8QP8 - chains 5 and N of the 15 polymer chains in the assembly; structure by electron microscopy, 3.50 A resolution.

== Chain 5 ==
Molecule: U5 snRNA
From: Homo sapiens
Sequence (117 nucleotides; each row starts with the number of its first residue):
     1 AUACUCUGGUUUCUCUUCAGAUCGCAUAAAUCUUUCGCCUUUUACUAAAG
    51 AUUUCCGUGGAGAGGAACAACUCUGAGUCUUAACCCAAUUUUUUGAGGCC
   101 UUGCUUUGGCAAGGCUA
Unresolved in the structure: 1-2, 39-43, 79-117

== Chain N ==
Name: Pre-mRNA-processing factor 6
From: Homo sapiens
UniProtKB: O94906 (PRP6_HUMAN); numbering as in UniProt (aligned over 1-941)
Amino-acid sequence (941 residues; numbered 1 to 941; the number before each row is that of its first residue):
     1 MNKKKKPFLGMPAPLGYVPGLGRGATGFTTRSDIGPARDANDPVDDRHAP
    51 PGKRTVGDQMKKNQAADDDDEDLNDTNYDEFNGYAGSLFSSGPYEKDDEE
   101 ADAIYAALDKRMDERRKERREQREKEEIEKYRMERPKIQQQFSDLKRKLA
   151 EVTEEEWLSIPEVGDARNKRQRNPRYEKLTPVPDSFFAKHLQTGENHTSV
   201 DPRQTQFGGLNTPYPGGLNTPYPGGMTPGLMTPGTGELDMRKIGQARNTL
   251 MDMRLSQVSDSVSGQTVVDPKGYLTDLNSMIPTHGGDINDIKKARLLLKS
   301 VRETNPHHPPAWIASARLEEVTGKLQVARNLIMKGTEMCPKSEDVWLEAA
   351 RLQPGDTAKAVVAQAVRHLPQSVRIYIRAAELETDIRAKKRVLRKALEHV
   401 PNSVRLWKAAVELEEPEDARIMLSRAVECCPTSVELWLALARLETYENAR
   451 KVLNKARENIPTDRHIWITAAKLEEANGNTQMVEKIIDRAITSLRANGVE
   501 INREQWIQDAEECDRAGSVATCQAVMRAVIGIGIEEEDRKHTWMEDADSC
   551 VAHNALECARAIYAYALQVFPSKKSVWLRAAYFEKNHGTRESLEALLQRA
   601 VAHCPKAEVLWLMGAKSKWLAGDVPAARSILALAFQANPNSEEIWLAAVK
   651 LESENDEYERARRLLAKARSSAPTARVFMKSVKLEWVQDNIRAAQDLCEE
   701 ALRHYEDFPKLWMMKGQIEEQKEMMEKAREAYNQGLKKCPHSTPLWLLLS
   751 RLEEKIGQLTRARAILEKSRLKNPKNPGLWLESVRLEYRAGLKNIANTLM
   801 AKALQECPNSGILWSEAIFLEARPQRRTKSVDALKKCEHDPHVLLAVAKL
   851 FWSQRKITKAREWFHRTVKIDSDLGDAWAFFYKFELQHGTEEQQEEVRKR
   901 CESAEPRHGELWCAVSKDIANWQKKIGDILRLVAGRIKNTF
Unresolved in the structure: 1-17, 29-71, 166-235, 283-941
Curated features (UniProtKB/Swiss-Prot):
  - modified residue: Ser143 (Phosphoserine), Thr180 (Phosphothreonine), Thr266 (Phosphothreonine), Thr275 (Phosphothreonine), Ser279 (Phosphoserine)
  - natural variant: Asn477 (N477S: Found in a family with neuronal ceroid lipofuscinosis carrying a causative mutation in DNAJC5; uncertain significance), Arg729 (R729W: In RP60)

== Chain 5 / chain N interface ==
Pairs across the interface - 12 pairs, chain 5 then chain N:
  C15(5) - Arg111(N)  salt bridge to the phosphate
  U16(5) - Arg111(N)  salt bridge to the phosphate
  C18(5) - Glu118(N)  phosphate contact
  U53(5) - Arg116(N)  salt bridge to the phosphate
  U53(5) - Arg119(N)  salt bridge to the phosphate
  U53(5) - Arg120(N)  phosphate contact
  U53(5) - Arg123(N)  phosphate contact
  U54(5) - Arg116(N)  salt bridge to the phosphate
  U54(5) - Arg120(N)  salt bridge to the phosphate
  C55(5) - Met112(N)  phosphate contact
  C55(5) - Arg115(N)  salt bridge to the phosphate
  C56(5) - Arg115(N)  salt bridge to the phosphate
Interface residues without a listed pair, chain 5 (8 interface residues in all): U52
Interface residues without a listed pair, chain N (10 interface residues in all): Asp113, Glu114

== In short ==
The interface between chain 5 and chain N involves 8 residues on one side and 10 on the other, with 8 salt
bridges. Polar pairs include C15(5)-Arg111(N), U16(5)-Arg111(N) and U53(5)-Arg116(N).
Here chain 5 is U5 snRNA and chain N is Pre-mRNA-processing factor 6, both from Homo sapiens. Entry 8QP8
(Cryo-EM Structure of Pre-B Complex (core part)) was determined by electron microscopy, deposited together
with 8QOZ, 8QP9, 8QPA, 8QPB, 8QPE and 8QPK.
